Entry 6UT8 (electron microscopy, 3.68 A resolution); this record covers chains C and G of the 7 polymer chains in the assembly.

== Chain C ==
Molecule: GTPase subunit of restriction endonuclease
Source organism: Thermococcus gammatolerans
UniProt: C5A3Z3 (C5A3Z3_THEGJ); residues 186-613 here = UniProt positions 186-613
Sequence (428 residues; numbered 186 to 613; the number before each row is that of its first residue):
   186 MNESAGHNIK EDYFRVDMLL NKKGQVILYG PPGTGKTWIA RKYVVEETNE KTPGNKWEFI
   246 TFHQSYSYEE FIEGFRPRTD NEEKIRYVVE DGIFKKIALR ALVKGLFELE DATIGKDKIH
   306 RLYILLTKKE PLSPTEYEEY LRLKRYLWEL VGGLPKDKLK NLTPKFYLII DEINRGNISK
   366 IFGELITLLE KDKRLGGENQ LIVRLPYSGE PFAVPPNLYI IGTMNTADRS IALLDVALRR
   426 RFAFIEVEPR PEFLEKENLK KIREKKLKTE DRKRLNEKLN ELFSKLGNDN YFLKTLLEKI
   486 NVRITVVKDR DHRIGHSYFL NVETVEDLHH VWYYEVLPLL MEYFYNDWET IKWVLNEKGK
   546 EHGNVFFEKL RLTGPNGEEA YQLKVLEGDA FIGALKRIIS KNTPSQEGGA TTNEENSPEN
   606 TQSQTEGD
Unresolved in the structure: 186-194, 585-613
Bound ions: Mg2+: Thr-222, Asp-356 (together with GTP-gamma-S)
Small-molecule neighbours:
  - GTP-gamma-S (GSP; 5'-guanosine-diphosphate-monothiophosphate), molecule 1: Pro-217, Gly-218, Thr-219, Gly-220, Lys-221, Thr-222, Trp-223, Asp-356, Glu-357, Asn-410, Phe-438, Ile-447, Lys-450, Lys-451, His-501, Ser-502, Leu-505
  - GTP-gamma-S (GSP), molecule 2: Glu-375, Asp-377, Lys-378, Asn-384, Ala-422, Arg-425, Arg-426
What the authors report for this chain:
  - mutagenesis - R360A, R414A, D420A, R424A, E527A, Y530A: increased catalytic activity
  - mutagenesis - K221A, T222A, D356A, N410A, D413A, R425A, R426A: decreased catalytic activity
  - mutagenesis - W223A, D356A, R425A, R426A: decreased stability
  - mutagenesis - W223A: abolished catalytic activity
  - mutagenesis - N410A, D413A: abolished catalytic activity with McrBC 5-methylcytosine restriction system component (chain G)
  - mutagenesis - E375A, D377A, K378A: unchanged catalytic activity

== Chain G ==
Molecule: McrBC 5-methylcytosine restriction system component
Source organism: Thermococcus gammatolerans
UniProt: C5A3Z2 (C5A3Z2_THEGJ); residue numbers follow UniProt; this construct covers 1-458
Sequence (458 residues; numbered 1 to 458; the number before each row is that of its first residue):
     1 MPRLTTITLY EHDEKRYRDI AGDKKAIQDA LIKLNKQFKK DFKKLDRSED NSDTEDTIDE
    61 SKGVVEVYAN KIKARHYVGF AAVDNVFLQI LPKVFKPKKE QTQETQEDTW EPILAFIRML
   121 DMAYGLKIKD HDLAYLQGRN LRPNLYEVFI YLFAKSLWSE VQRGYHREYV EVHREEKFLR
   181 GKLLMSRQIR KLPHQLNTFS VEVHELIEDN LLNRIFYASV REALRRTTWG LNRKLLGELM
   241 LAFDGITPIH LRTEHFERVH FTRLNERFRR PFELAKLLFM PASGKGRSRE VSGFFVDMNK
   301 LFERFIERVL VRNLPPEYKL FYQESYPFLK NQNGSSQKPD YVVRKGNTPV VVLDAKYREL
   361 KERIPSSDML RQLYVYSRIW GYKTSHENDS KPPAVIVIPS SSTYNQGLPD KPLEFEFFDE
   421 RKLFIVAYNM DYVKTGAIFK ADKNFRRSLN NIIGKLNT
Unresolved in the structure: 1-4, 99-106, 281-289, 329-334, 381-392, 454-458
What the authors report for this chain:
  - catalytic residues: Asp-340, Asp-354, Lys-356 (proposed by the authors, not directly observed)
  - mutagenesis - R263A: abolished catalytic activity
  - mutagenesis - R263K: decreased catalytic activity on stimulatory effect

== How chain C and chain G interact ==
Pairs across the interface (8; chain C residue first):
  Glu-254(C) with Arg-190(G), salt bridge
  Glu-255(C) with Arg-190(G), salt bridge
  Phe-260(C) with Arg-190(G), hydrogen bond (backbone-side chain)
  Pro-262(C) with Ile-189(G); Arg-190(G)
  Tyr-272(C) with Lys-191(G); Leu-192(G), hydrophobic; Pro-193(G)
Other interface residues (no listed pair), chain C (7 interface residues in all): Ser-252, Arg-261

== Overview ==
7 residues of chain C and 5 residues of chain G are in contact, with 1 hydrogen bond and 2 salt bridges. Among
the polar pairs are Glu-254(C)/Arg-190(G), Glu-255(C)/Arg-190(G) and Phe-260(C)/Arg-190(G). From the paper:
catalytic residues Asp-340(G), Asp-354(G) and Lys-356(G); K221A, T222A and D356A of chain C, among others,
reduce catalytic activity; 19 substitutions were tested in all.
Chain C is GTPase subunit of restriction endonuclease and chain G is McrBC 5-methylcytosine restriction system
component, both from Thermococcus gammatolerans; the structure, Refined half-complex from tetradecameric
assembly of Thermococcus gammatolerans McrB AAA+ hexamers with bound McrC, was determined by electron
microscopy, deposited together with 6UT3, 6UT4, 6UT5, 6UT6 and 6UT7.
